4HRH - chains A and C of the 4 polymer chains in the assembly; structure by X-ray diffraction, 3.00 A resolution.

# Chain A
Molecule: Protein S100-A10, Annexin A2
Source organism: Homo sapiens
UniProtKB: chimeric construct of P60903, P07355: residues 0-92 from P60903 (S10AA_HUMAN) positions 1-93 (UniProt number = residue number + 1); residues 101-115 from P07355 positions 2-16 (UniProt number = residue number - 99)
Amino-acid sequence (117 residues; each row starts with the number of its first residue; numbers below 1 keep their minus sign (Ser-1 is residue -1)):
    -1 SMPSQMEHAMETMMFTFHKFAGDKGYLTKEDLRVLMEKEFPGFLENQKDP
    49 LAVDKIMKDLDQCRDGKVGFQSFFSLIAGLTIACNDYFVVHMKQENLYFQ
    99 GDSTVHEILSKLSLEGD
Not modelled in the structure: -1 to 0, 92-97, 114-115
Construct notes: expression tag (-1); linker (93-100); engineered mutation Ser108 (Cys9 in P07355)
Swiss-Prot annotation at these positions:
  - region: Asp59 to Ser70 (Ancestral calcium site)
  - modified residue: Lys22 (N6-acetyllysine), Lys27 (N6-acetyllysine), Lys36 (N6-acetyllysine), Lys53 (N6-acetyllysine), Lys56 (N6-acetyllysine), Ser101 (N-acetylserine)
  - cross-link: Lys36 (Glycyl lysine isopeptide (Lys-Gly) (interchain with G-Cter in SUMO2))
From the paper describing this entry:
  - conformationally variable residues (loop rearrangement, side-chain flip): Asp57 to Asp63
  - mutagenesis - D59A: unchanged binding to AnxA2
  - mutagenesis - D59A: unchanged binding to homodimerization of p11
  - mutagenesis - C82Q, C82S: unchanged binding to endogenous p11
  - mutagenesis - D59A: decreased stability with Protein S100-A10, Annexin A2 (chain A)
  - mutagenesis - C82Q, C82S: unchanged binding to Protein S100-A10, Annexin A2 (chain A)

# Chain C
Molecule: Helicase-like transcription factor
Notes: EC 3.6.4.-, 6.3.2.-
UniProtKB: Q14527 (HLTF_HUMAN); residue numbers follow UniProt; this construct covers 26-39
Amino-acid sequence (14 residues; row label = number of the first residue in the row):
    26 PRLSYPTFFPRFEF
Not modelled in the structure: 26-30
Swiss-Prot annotation at these positions:
  - DNA-binding region: Glu38
  - modified residue: Arg27 (Omega-N-methylarginine)
From the paper describing this entry:
  - mutagenesis - P35A: abolished localization
  - mutagenesis - P35A: decreased localization to nuclear matrix

# How chain A and chain C interact
Contacting residue pairs (23; chain A residue first):
  Asp57(A) with Pro35(C)
  Asp59(A) with Phe33(C), hydrogen bond (side chain-backbone)
  Ser73(A) with Thr32(C); Phe33(C), hydrogen bond (side chain-backbone); Phe34(C); Pro35(C)
  Gly77(A) with Phe34(C); Pro35(C); Phe37(C)
  Leu78(A) with Phe37(C), hydrophobic
  Ala81(A) with Phe37(C)
  Tyr85(A) with Phe39(C)
  Lys109(A) with Glu38(C); Phe39(C)
  Leu110(A) with Phe37(C), hydrophobic; Glu38(C); Phe39(C)
  Ser111(A) with Phe37(C); Glu38(C), hydrogen bond (backbone-backbone)
  Leu112(A) with Arg36(C); Phe37(C), hydrophobic; Glu38(C)
  Glu113(A) with Arg36(C), hydrogen bond (backbone-backbone)
Interface residues without a listed pair, chain A (17 interface residues in all): Phe41, Gln69, Leu74, Ala76, Ile80
Interface residues without a listed pair, chain C (9 interface residues in all): Pro31
Interface features reported in the paper:
  - pairs named by the authors: Asp59(A)-Phe33(C) (hydrogen bond)
  - interface residues, chain A: Phe41(A), Leu74(A), Leu78(A), Ala81(A)
  - interface residues, chain C: Phe34(C), Pro35(C), Arg36(C), Phe37(C), Glu38(C)
  - hot spots on chain C (mutagenesis) - P35A, F37Y: decreased binding to p11/AnxA2

# In short
The interface between chain A and chain C involves 17 residues on one side and 9 on the other; the contacts
include 4 hydrogen bonds. Polar contacts include Asp59(A)-Phe33(C), Ser73(A)-Phe33(C) and Ser111(A)-Glu38(C).
The authors report a hydrogen bond between Asp59(A) and Phe33(C). From the paper: P35A and F37Y of chain C
reduce binding to p11/AnxA2; interface residues Phe41(A), Leu74(A) and Phe34(C) among others; 5 substitutions
were tested in all.
Chain A is Protein S100-A10, Annexin A2 (Homo sapiens) and chain C is Helicase-like transcription factor; the
structure, Crystal Structure of p11-Annexin A2(N-terminal) Fusion Protein in Complex with SMARCA3 Peptide, was
determined by X-ray diffraction together with 4HRE and 4HRG from the same study.
